PDB entry 7XYG | electron microscopy, 4.20 A resolution (low resolution: residue-level contacts below are approximate; hydrogen-bond / salt-bridge calls are withheld) | chains J and A of the 11 polymer chains in the assembly

[Chain J]
Molecule: 167-nt DNA strand
Sequence (167 nucleotides; each row starts with the number of its first residue; numbers below 1 keep their minus sign (DA-9 is residue -9)):
    -9 ATCTACATGC ACAGGATGTA TATATCTGAC ACGTGCCTGG AGACTAGGGA GTAATCCCCT
    51 TGGCGGTTAA AACGCGGGGG ACAGCGCGTA CGTGCGTTTA AGCGGTGCTA GAGCTGTCTA
   111 CGACCAATTG AGCGGCCTCG GCACCGGGAT TCTCCAGGGC GGCCGAT
Disordered / not traced: -9 to 0, 147-157

[Chain A]
Molecule: Histone H3
From: Drosophila melanogaster
Reference sequence: P02299 (H3_DROME); residues 1-135 here correspond to UniProt positions 2-136 (UniProt number = residue number + 1)
Chain sequence (135 residues; each row starts with the number of its first residue):
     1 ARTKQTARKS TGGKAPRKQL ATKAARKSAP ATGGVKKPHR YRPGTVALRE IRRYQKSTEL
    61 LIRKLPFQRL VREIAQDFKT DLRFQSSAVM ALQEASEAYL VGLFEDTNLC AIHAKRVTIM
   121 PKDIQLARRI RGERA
Disordered / not traced: 1-37

[Interface between chain J and chain A]
Pairs across the interface - 27 pairs, chain J then chain A:
  DA6(J) with Tyr41(A)
  DT7(J) with Arg49(A)
  DG8(J) with Arg49(A)
  DC81(J) with Pro43(A); Gly44(A)
  DG82(J) with Arg40(A); Arg42(A); Pro43(A); Gly44(A); Thr45(A); Val46(A); Ala47(A)
  DT83(J) with His39(A); Arg40(A); Tyr41(A); Val46(A)
  DG84(J) with Pro38(A)
  DA90(J) with Arg63(A); Lys64(A); Leu65(A); Pro66(A); Arg69(A)
  DA91(J) with Arg63(A); Lys64(A); Leu65(A)
  DG92(J) with Lys64(A)
  DA100(J) with Arg83(A)

[Overview]
The interface between chain J and chain A involves 11 residues on one side and 17 on the other.
Chain J is a 167-nt DNA strand and chain A is Histone H3 (Drosophila melanogaster); the structure, Cryo-EM
structure of Fft3-nucleosome complex with Fft3 bound to SHL+3 position of the nucleosome, was determined by
electron microscopy.
